Entry 1AJA (X-ray diffraction, 2.50 A resolution); this record covers chains A and B.

[Chain A (and B)]
Molecule: Alkaline phosphatase
Source organism: Escherichia coli
Notes: EC 3.1.3.1; chain B of this document is another copy of the same molecule, construct and numbering; everything in this record applies to it too
Reference sequence: P00634 (PPB_ECOLI); residues 1-449 here correspond to UniProt positions 23-471 (UniProt number = residue number + 22)
Sequence (449 residues; row label = number of the first residue in the row):
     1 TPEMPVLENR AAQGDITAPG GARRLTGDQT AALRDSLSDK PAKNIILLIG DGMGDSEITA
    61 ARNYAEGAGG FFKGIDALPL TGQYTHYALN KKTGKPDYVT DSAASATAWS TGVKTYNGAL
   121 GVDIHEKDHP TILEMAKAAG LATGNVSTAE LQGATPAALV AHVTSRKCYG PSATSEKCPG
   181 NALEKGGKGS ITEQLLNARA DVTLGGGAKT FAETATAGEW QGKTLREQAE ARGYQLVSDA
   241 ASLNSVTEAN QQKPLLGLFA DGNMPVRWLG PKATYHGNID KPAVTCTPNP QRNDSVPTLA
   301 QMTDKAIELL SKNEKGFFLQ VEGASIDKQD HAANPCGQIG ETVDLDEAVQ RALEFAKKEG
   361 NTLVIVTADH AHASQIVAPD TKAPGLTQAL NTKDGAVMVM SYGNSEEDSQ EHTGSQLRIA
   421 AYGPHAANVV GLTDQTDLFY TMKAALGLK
Disordered / not traced: 326-331, 403-410 (chain B: 326-332, 403-410)
Differences from the reference sequence: engineered mutation G153 (Asp175 in P00634); conflict E230 (Gln252 in P00634)
UniProt features mapped onto this chain:
  - active site: S102 (Phosphoserine intermediate)
  - binding site (Mg(2+)): D51, T155, E322
  - binding site (Zn(2+)): D51, D327, H331, D369, H370, H412
Disulfides: C168-C178, C286-C336

[Interface between chain A and chain B]
Contacting residue pairs (174):
  R10(A) - V430(B)  hydrogen bond (side chain-backbone)
  R10(A) - G431(B)
  R10(A) - L432(B)  hydrogen bond (side chain-backbone)
  R10(A) - T433(B)
  I16(A) - Y87(B)
  I16(A) - L89(B)
  I16(A) - P96(B)  hydrophobic
  I16(A) - K114(B)
  T17(A) - L89(B)
  T17(A) - G94(B)
  T17(A) - V113(B)
  T17(A) - I124(B)
  A18(A) - V113(B)
  P19(A) - V113(B)
  P19(A) - H129(B)
  P19(A) - Y440(B)
  G20(A) - G112(B)  hydrogen bond (backbone-backbone)
  G20(A) - Y440(B)  hydrogen bond (backbone-side chain)
  A22(A) - Y87(B)
  A22(A) - K114(B)
  A22(A) - D434(B)
  A22(A) - T436(B)
  R23(A) - T436(B)
  R23(A) - D437(B)
  R23(A) - Y440(B)
  R24(A) - T85(B)  hydrogen bond
  R24(A) - T433(B)
  R24(A) - D434(B)
  R24(A) - D437(B)  hydrogen bond (backbone-side chain)
  L25(A) - N428(B)
  L25(A) - D437(B)  hydrogen bond (backbone-side chain)
  D28(A) - D39(B)
  D28(A) - H425(B)  salt bridge
  D28(A) - N428(B)  hydrogen bond
  Q29(A) - A427(B)
  Q29(A) - N428(B)  hydrogen bond (backbone-side chain)
  T30(A) - D39(B)
  T30(A) - A427(B)
  L33(A) - L37(B)  hydrophobic
  L33(A) - A427(B)  hydrophobic
  R34(A) - L37(B)  hydrogen bond (side chain-backbone)
  R34(A) - D39(B)  salt bridge
  L37(A) - R34(B)  hydrogen bond (backbone-side chain)
  L37(A) - L37(B)  hydrophobic
  S38(A) - T30(B)
  S38(A) - R34(B)
  D39(A) - T30(B)
  D39(A) - R34(B)  salt bridge
  D55(A) - D55(B)
  D55(A) - Q83(B)
  D55(A) - S415(B)
  D55(A) - Q416(B)  hydrogen bond
  S56(A) - S415(B)  hydrogen bond (backbone-side chain)
  I58(A) - Q416(B)
  T59(A) - G414(B)
  T59(A) - S415(B)
  T59(A) - Q416(B)  hydrogen bond (side chain-backbone)
  R62(A) - T85(B)
  R62(A) - Q416(B)  hydrogen bond
  R62(A) - L432(B)
  N63(A) - Y98(B)
  A68(A) - Y87(B)
  A68(A) - P96(B)  hydrophobic
  A68(A) - Y98(B)  hydrophobic
  G69(A) - Y87(B)
  D76(A) - L432(B)
  P79(A) - V430(B)
  T81(A) - T81(B)  hydrogen bond (backbone-side chain)
  T81(A) - G82(B)
  T81(A) - Q83(B)
  T81(A) - V430(B)
  T81(A) - G431(B)  hydrogen bond (side chain-backbone)
  G82(A) - T81(B)
  G82(A) - Q83(B)
  Q83(A) - D55(B)
  Q83(A) - T81(B)
  Q83(A) - G82(B)
  Q83(A) - Q83(B)
  Q83(A) - R418(B)  hydrogen bond
  T85(A) - R24(B)  hydrogen bond
  T85(A) - R62(B)
  Y87(A) - I16(B)
  Y87(A) - A22(B)
  Y87(A) - A68(B)
  Y87(A) - G69(B)
  L89(A) - I16(B)  hydrophobic
  L89(A) - T17(B)
  G94(A) - I16(B)
  G94(A) - T17(B)
  K95(A) - D394(B)  hydrogen bond (side chain-backbone)
  K95(A) - G395(B)  hydrogen bond (side chain-backbone)
  P96(A) - I16(B)  hydrophobic
  P96(A) - A68(B)  hydrophobic
  P96(A) - D394(B)
  P96(A) - A396(B)
  Y98(A) - N63(B)
  Y98(A) - A68(B)  hydrophobic
  Y98(A) - T392(B)  hydrogen bond
  Y98(A) - D394(B)  hydrogen bond
  Y98(A) - A396(B)
  Y98(A) - V397(B)
  Y98(A) - M398(B)  hydrophobic
  V99(A) - I376(B)
  V99(A) - V377(B)
  V99(A) - A378(B)
  G112(A) - G20(B)
  V113(A) - T17(B)
  V113(A) - A18(B)
  V113(A) - P19(B)
  K114(A) - I16(B)
  K114(A) - A22(B)
  H129(A) - P19(B)
  A373(A) - Q375(B)  hydrogen bond (backbone-side chain)
  Q375(A) - H372(B)
  Q375(A) - A373(B)  hydrogen bond (side chain-backbone)
  Q375(A) - Q375(B)
  Q375(A) - T413(B)
  I376(A) - V99(B)
  I376(A) - T413(B)
  I376(A) - G414(B)  hydrogen bond (backbone-backbone)
  V377(A) - V99(B)
  A378(A) - V99(B)
  P384(A) - P384(B)
  T392(A) - Y98(B)  hydrogen bond
  D394(A) - K95(B)  hydrogen bond (backbone-side chain)
  D394(A) - P96(B)
  D394(A) - Y98(B)  hydrogen bond
  G395(A) - K95(B)
  A396(A) - P96(B)
  A396(A) - Y98(B)
  V397(A) - Y98(B)
  M398(A) - Y98(B)  hydrophobic
  T413(A) - Q375(B)
  T413(A) - I376(B)
  G414(A) - T59(B)
  G414(A) - I376(B)  hydrogen bond (backbone-backbone)
  S415(A) - D55(B)
  S415(A) - S56(B)  hydrogen bond (side chain-backbone)
  S415(A) - T59(B)
  Q416(A) - D55(B)  hydrogen bond
  Q416(A) - T59(B)  hydrogen bond (backbone-side chain)
  Q416(A) - R62(B)  hydrogen bond
  R418(A) - Q83(B)
  H425(A) - D28(B)  salt bridge
  A427(A) - Q29(B)
  A427(A) - T30(B)
  A427(A) - L33(B)
  N428(A) - L25(B)
  N428(A) - G27(B)
  N428(A) - D28(B)  hydrogen bond
  N428(A) - Q29(B)  hydrogen bond (side chain-backbone)
  V430(A) - R10(B)  hydrogen bond (backbone-side chain)
  V430(A) - L33(B)  hydrophobic
  V430(A) - P79(B)
  V430(A) - T81(B)
  G431(A) - R10(B)
  G431(A) - T81(B)  hydrogen bond (backbone-side chain)
  L432(A) - R10(B)  hydrogen bond (backbone-side chain)
  L432(A) - R24(B)
  L432(A) - R62(B)
  L432(A) - D76(B)
  T433(A) - R10(B)
  T433(A) - R24(B)
  T433(A) - L25(B)
  D434(A) - A22(B)
  D434(A) - R24(B)
  T436(A) - A22(B)
  T436(A) - R23(B)
  D437(A) - R23(B)
  D437(A) - R24(B)  hydrogen bond (side chain-backbone)
  D437(A) - L25(B)  hydrogen bond (side chain-backbone)
  Y440(A) - P19(B)
  Y440(A) - G20(B)  hydrogen bond (side chain-backbone)
  Y440(A) - R23(B)
Interface residues without a listed pair, chain A (80 interface residues in all): A12, G27, F71, L80, D97, I124, H372, H412, T441
Interface residues without a listed pair, chain B (79 interface residues in all): L7, A12, S38, I58, L80, P379, H412

[Overview]
Chain A and chain B form an interface of 80 and 79 residues respectively, with 42 hydrogen bonds and 4 salt
bridges. Among the polar pairs are D28(A)-H425(B), R34(A)-D39(B) and R10(A)-V430(B).
Both chains are Alkaline phosphatase (Escherichia coli). Entry 1AJA (Three-dimensional structure of the D153G
mutant of E. coli alkaline phosphatase: A mutant with weaker magnesium ...) was determined by X-ray
diffraction (same publication as 1AJC and 1AJD).
